PDB entry 6XLM | electron microscopy, 3.20 A resolution | chains D and F of the 9 polymer chains in the assembly

# Chain D
Name: DNA-directed RNA polymerase subunit beta'
Organism: Escherichia coli O157:H7
Notes: EC 2.7.7.6
Reference sequence: P0A8T8 (RPOC_ECO57); residue numbers follow UniProt; this construct covers 1-1407
Chain sequence (1407 residues; numbered 1 to 1407; the number before each row is that of its first residue):
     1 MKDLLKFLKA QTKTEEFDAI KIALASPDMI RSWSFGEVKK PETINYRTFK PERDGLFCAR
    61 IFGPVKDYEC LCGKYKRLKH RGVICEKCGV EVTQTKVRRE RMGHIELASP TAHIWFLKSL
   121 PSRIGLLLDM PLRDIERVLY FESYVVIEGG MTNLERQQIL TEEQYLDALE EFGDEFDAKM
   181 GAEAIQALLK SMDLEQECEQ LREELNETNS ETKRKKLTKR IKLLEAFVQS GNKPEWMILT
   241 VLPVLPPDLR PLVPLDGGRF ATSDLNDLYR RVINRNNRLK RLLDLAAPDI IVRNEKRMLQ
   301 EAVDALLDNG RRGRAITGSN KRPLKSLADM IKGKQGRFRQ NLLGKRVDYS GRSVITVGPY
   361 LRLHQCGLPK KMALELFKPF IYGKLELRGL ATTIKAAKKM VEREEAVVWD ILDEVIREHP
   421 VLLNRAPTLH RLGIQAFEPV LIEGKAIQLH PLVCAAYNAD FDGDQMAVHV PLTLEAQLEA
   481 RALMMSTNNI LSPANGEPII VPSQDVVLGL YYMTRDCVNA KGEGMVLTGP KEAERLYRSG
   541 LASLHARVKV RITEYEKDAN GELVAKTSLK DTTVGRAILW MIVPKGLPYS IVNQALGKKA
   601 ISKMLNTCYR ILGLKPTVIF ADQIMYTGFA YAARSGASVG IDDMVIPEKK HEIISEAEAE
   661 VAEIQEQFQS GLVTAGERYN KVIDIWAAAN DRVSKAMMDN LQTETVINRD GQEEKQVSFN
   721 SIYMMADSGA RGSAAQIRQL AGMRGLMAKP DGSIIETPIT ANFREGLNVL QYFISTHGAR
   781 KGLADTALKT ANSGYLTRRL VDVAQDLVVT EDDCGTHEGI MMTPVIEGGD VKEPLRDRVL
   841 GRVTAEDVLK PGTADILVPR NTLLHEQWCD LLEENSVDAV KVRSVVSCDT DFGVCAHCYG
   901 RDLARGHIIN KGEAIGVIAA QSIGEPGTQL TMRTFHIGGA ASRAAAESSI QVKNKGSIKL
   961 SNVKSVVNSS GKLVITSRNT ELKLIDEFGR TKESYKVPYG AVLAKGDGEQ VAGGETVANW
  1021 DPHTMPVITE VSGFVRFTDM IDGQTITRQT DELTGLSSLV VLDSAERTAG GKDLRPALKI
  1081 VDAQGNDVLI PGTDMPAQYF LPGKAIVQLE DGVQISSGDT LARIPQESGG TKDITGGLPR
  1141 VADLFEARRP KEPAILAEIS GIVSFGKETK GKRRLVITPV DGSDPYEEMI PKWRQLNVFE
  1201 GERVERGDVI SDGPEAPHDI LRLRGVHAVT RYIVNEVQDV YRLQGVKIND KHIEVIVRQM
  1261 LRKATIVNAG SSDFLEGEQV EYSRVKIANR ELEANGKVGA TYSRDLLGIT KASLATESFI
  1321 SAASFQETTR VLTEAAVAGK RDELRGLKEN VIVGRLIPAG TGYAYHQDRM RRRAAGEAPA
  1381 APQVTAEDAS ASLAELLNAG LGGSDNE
Disordered / not traced: 1-15, 933-947, 1127-1135, 1376-1407
Curated features (UniProtKB/Swiss-Prot):
  - binding site (Zn(2+)): C70, C72, C85, C88, C814, C888, C895, C898
  - binding site (Mg(2+)): D460, D462, D464
  - modified residue: K972 (N6-acetyllysine)
Ion coordination: Zn2+ site 1: C70, C72, C85, C88; Mg2+: D460, D462, D464 (shared with 1 residue of chain R); Zn2+ site 2: C814, C888, C895, C898

# Chain F
Name: RNA polymerase sigma factor RpoD
Organism: Escherichia coli O157:H7
Reference sequence: P00579 (RPOD_ECOLI); numbering as in UniProt (aligned over 1-613)
Chain sequence (613 residues; row label = number of the first residue in the row):
     1 MEQNPQSQLK LLVTRGKEQG YLTYAEVNDH LPEDIVDSDQ IEDIIQMIND MGIQVMEEAP
    61 DADDLMLAEN TADEDAAEAA AQVLSSVESE IGRTTDPVRM YMREMGTVEL LTREGEIDIA
   121 KRIEDGINQV QCSVAEYPEA ITYLLEQYDR VEAEEARLSD LITGFVDPNA EEDLAPTATH
   181 VGSELSQEDL DDDEDEDEED GDDDSADDDN SIDPELAREK FAELRAQYVV TRDTIKAKGR
   241 SHATAQEEIL KLSEVFKQFR LVPKQFDYLV NSMRVMMDRV RTQERLIMKL CVEQCKMPKK
   301 NFITLFTGNE TSDTWFNAAI AMNKPWSEKL HDVSEEVHRA LQKLQQIEEE TGLTIEQVKD
   361 INRRMSIGEA KARRAKKEMV EANLRLVISI AKKYTNRGLQ FLDLIQEGNI GLMKAVDKFE
   421 YRRGYKFSTY ATWWIRQAIT RSIADQARTI RIPVHMIETI NKLNRISRQM LQEMGREPTP
   481 EELAERMLMP EDKIRKVLKI AKEPISMETP IGDDEDSHLG DFIEDTTLEL PLDSATTESL
   541 RAATHDVLAG LTAREAKVLR MRFGIDMNTD YTLEEVGKQF DVTRERIRQI EAKALRKLRH
   601 PSRSEVLRSF LDD
Disordered / not traced: 1-112, 167-211, 237-241, 310-315, 447-613
Curated features (UniProtKB/Swiss-Prot):
  - DNA-binding region: L573 to A592 (H-T-H motif)
  - region: R584 to R599 (Interaction with anti-sigma factors)
  - motif: D403 to Q406 (Interaction with polymerase core subunit RpoC)
  - site: R562 (Interaction with anti-sigma factors)
  - mutagenesis: A553 (A553D: Disrupts the interaction with Escherichia phage lambda antitermination protein Q), R596 (R596D/E: 2-fold reduction in activation of class II Crp-dependent promoters)

# Interface between chain D and chain F
Contacting residue pairs (26; chain D residue first):
  E148(D) with R285(F), salt bridge
  G150(D) with K299(F), hydrogen bond (backbone-side chain)
  M151(D) with M288(F), hydrophobic; F302(F); I303(F), hydrophobic; F306(F), hydrophobic
  L166(D) with R374(F)
  D167(D) with R374(F), salt bridge
  L169(D) with I367(F)
  E170(D) with I367(F); K371(F), salt bridge; R374(F), salt bridge
  F172(D) with R363(F)
  D174(D) with R274(F), salt bridge; R281(F), hydrogen bond (backbone-side chain); S366(F)
  E175(D) with R363(F), salt bridge
  F176(D) with R281(F)
  D177(D) with R281(F), salt bridge; R285(F), salt bridge
  L285(D) with I410(F)
  P288(D) with M413(F), hydrophobic
  D289(D) with K377(F), salt bridge
  I291(D) with Q406(F); N409(F)
  R293(D) with K377(F)
Other interface residues (no listed pair), chain D (24 interface residues in all): E163, G173, Q196, R281, A286, A287, I290
Other interface residues (no listed pair), chain F (23 interface residues in all): E293, N362, A370, V380, Q446
Interface features reported in the paper:
  - interface residues, chain D: V145(D)
  - interface residues, chain F: R274(F), R281(F), R285(F), K299(F), R363(F), K371(F), R374(F)

# Summary
The interface between chain D and chain F involves 24 residues on one side and 23 on the other; the contacts
include 2 hydrogen bonds and 9 salt bridges. Polar pairs include E148(D)-R285(F), D167(D)-R374(F) and
E170(D)-K371(F). From the paper: interface residues V145(D) and R274(F) among others.
Chain D is DNA-directed RNA polymerase subunit beta' and chain F is RNA polymerase sigma factor RpoD, both
from Escherichia coli O157:H7; the structure, Cryo-EM structure of E.coli RNAP-DNA elongation complex 1 (RDe1)
in EcmrR-dependent transcription, was determined by electron microscopy, deposited together with 6XL5, 6XL6,
6XL9, 6XLA, 6XLJ, 6XLK, 6XLL and 6XLN.
